PDB entry 3NHA | X-ray diffraction, 2.10 A resolution | chain A

# Chain A
Protein: ATP-binding cassette sub-family B member 6, mitochondrial
Source organism: Homo sapiens
Notes: fragment: Nucleotide Binding Domain of the human ACB-transporter ABCB6
Reference sequence: Q9NP58 (ABCB6_HUMAN); residues 558-842 here = UniProt positions 558-842
Sequence (306 residues; row label = number of the first residue in the row):
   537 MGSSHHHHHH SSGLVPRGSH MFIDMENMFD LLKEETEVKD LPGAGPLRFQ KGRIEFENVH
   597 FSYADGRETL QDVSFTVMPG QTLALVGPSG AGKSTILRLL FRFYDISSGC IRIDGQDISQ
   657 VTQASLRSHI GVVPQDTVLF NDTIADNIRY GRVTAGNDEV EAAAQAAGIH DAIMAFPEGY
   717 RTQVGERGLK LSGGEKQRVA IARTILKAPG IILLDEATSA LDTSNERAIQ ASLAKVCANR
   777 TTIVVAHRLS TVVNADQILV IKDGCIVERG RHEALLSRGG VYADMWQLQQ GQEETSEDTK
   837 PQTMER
Unresolved in the structure: 537-549, 602, 829-842
Construct notes: expression tag (537-557)
Small-molecule neighbours: ADP (adenosine-5'-diphosphate): Tyr599, Thr605, Pro624, Ser625, Gly626, Ala627, Gly628, Lys629, Ser630, Thr631, Arg634, Tyr640
Curated features (UniProtKB/Swiss-Prot):
  - binding site (ATP): Tyr599, Gly623 to Arg634
  - natural variant: Gly579 (G579E: In DUH3), Gly588 (G588S: May be a modifier of disease severity in porphyria patients), Ala681 (A681T: May be a modifier of disease severity in porphyria patients), Arg723 (R723Q: In PSHK2), Leu811 (L811V: In MCOPCB7)
  - mutagenesis: Lys629 (K629A: Abolishes ATP hydrolysis. Abolishes coproporphyrin III transport; K629M: Does not affect subcellular location in early melanosome and lysosome ...), Asn677 (N677Q: Does not affect N-glycosylation. Does not affect N-glycosylation; when associated with Q-447; Q-498; and Q-775. Does not affect trafficking from endoplasmic reticulum ...), Asn775 (N775Q: Does not affect N-glycosylation. Does not affect N-glycosylation; when associated with Q-447; Q-498 and Q-677. Does not affect trafficking from endoplasmic reticulum ...)

# Summary
Bound to chain A: ADP. From UniProt: 13 ATP-binding residues and 3 mutagenesis sites.
Chain A is ATP-binding cassette sub-family B member 6, mitochondrial (Homo sapiens); the structure, Nucleotide
Binding Domain of Human ABCB6 (ADP Mg bound structure), was determined by X-ray diffraction together with
3NH6, 3NH9 and 3NHB from the same study.
